Entry 8FJ9 (X-ray diffraction, 2.50 A resolution); this record covers chain A.

Chain A:
Name: Glucosyltransferase-I
From: Streptococcus mutans
Notes: EC 2.4.1.5; fragment: catalytic domain
UniProtKB: P08987 (GTFB_STRMU); residue numbers follow UniProt; this construct covers 191-1051
Amino-acid sequence (869 residues; each row starts with the number of its first residue):
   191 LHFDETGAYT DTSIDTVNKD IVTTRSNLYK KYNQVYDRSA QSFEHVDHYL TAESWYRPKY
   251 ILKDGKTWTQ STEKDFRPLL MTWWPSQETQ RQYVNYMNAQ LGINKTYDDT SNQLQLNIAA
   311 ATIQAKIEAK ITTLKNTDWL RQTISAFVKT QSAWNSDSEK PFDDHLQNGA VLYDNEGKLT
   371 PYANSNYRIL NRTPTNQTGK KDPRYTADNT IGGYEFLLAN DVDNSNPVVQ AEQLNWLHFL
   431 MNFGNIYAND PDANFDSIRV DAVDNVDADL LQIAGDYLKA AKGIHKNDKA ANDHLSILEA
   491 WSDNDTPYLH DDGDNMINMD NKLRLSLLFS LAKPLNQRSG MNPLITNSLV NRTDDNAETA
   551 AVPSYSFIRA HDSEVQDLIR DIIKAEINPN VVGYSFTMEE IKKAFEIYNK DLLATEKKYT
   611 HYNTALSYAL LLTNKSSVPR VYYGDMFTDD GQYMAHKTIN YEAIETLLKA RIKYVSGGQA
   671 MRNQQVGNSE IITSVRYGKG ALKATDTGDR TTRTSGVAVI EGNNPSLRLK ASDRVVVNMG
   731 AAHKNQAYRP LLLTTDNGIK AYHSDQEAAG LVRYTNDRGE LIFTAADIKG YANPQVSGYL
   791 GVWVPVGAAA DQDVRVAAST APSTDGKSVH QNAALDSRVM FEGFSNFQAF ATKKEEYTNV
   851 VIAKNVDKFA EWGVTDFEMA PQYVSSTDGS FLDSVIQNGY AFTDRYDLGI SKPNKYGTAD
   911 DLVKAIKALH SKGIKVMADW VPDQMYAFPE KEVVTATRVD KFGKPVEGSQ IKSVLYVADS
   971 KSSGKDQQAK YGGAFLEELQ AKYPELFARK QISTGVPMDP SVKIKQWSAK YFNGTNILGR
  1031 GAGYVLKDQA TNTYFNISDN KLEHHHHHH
Unresolved in the structure: 191-207, 214, 261, 1048-1059
Sequence notes: expression tag (1052-1059)
Ion coordination: Ca2+: Glu405, Asp411, Asn455, Asp933
Curated features (UniProtKB/Swiss-Prot):
  - natural variant: Ser276 (S276D: In strain: GS-5, MT4467 and 1 more), Asn399 (N399R: In strain: MT4239), Ile474 (I474T: In strain: MT4239), Lys512 (K512R: In strain: MT8148), Phe519 (F519Y: In strain: MT8148), Thr701 (T701I: In strain: MT8148), Ala708 (A708V: In strain: MT8148), Phe938 (F938L: In strain: MT8148), Phe952 to Glu957 (sequence variant, change not given here; In strain: GS-5, MT4239 and 1 more), Ser963 to Val964 (sequence variant, change not given here; In strain: GS-5, MT4239 and 1 more), Ala968 to Ser970 (sequence variant, change not given here; In strain: GS-5, MT4239 and 1 more)

Summary:
Glu405, Asp411, Asn455 and Asp933 form the Ca2+ site.
Chain A is Glucosyltransferase-I (Streptococcus mutans); the structure, Structure of the catalytic domain of
Streptococcus mutans GtfB in tetragonal space group P4322, was determined by X-ray diffraction together with
8FJC, 8FK4, 8FKL and 8FN5 from the same study.
